Entry 8RHL (X-ray diffraction, 3.20 A resolution); this record covers chains J and X of the 32 polymer chains in the assembly.

# Chain J (and X)
Molecule: Proteasome subunit beta type-4
Source organism: Saccharomyces cerevisiae
Notes: chain X of this document is another copy of the same molecule, construct and numbering; everything in this record applies to it too
UniProtKB: P22141 (PSB4_YEAST); residues 1-198 here = UniProt positions 1-198
Chain sequence (198 residues; row label = number of the first residue in the row):
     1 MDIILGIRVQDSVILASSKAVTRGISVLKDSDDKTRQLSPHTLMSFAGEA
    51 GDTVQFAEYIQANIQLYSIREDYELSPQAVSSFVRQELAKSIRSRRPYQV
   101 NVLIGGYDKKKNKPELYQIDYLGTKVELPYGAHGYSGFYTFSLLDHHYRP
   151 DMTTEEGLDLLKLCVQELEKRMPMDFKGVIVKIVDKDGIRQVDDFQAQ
Disordered / not traced: 196-198
Curated features (UniProtKB/Swiss-Prot):
  - modified residue: Met-1 (N-acetylmethionine), Ser-76 (Phosphoserine)

# Chain J / chain X interface
Contacting residue pairs - 41 pairs, chain J then chain X:
  Thr-22(J) / Pro-173(X)
  Gly-24(J) / Pro-173(X)
  Ile-25(J) / Tyr-135(X)  hydrophobic
  Ile-25(J) / Tyr-139(X)  hydrogen bond (backbone-side chain)
  Ile-25(J) / Arg-171(X)
  Ile-25(J) / Pro-173(X)
  Ser-26(J) / Tyr-139(X)  hydrogen bond
  Ser-26(J) / Arg-171(X)
  Val-27(J) / Lys-170(X)
  Val-27(J) / Arg-171(X)  hydrogen bond (backbone-side chain)
  Val-27(J) / Met-172(X)
  Val-27(J) / Pro-173(X)  hydrophobic
  Leu-28(J) / Arg-171(X)
  Asp-30(J) / Lys-170(X)  salt bridge
  Tyr-135(J) / Ile-25(X)  hydrophobic
  Tyr-139(J) / Ile-25(X)  hydrogen bond (side chain-backbone)
  Tyr-139(J) / Ser-26(X)  hydrogen bond
  Glu-169(J) / Asp-175(X)
  Glu-169(J) / Lys-177(X)  hydrogen bond (backbone-side chain)
  Lys-170(J) / Val-27(X)
  Lys-170(J) / Lys-177(X)  hydrogen bond (backbone-side chain)
  Arg-171(J) / Ile-25(X)
  Arg-171(J) / Ser-26(X)
  Arg-171(J) / Val-27(X)  hydrogen bond (side chain-backbone)
  Arg-171(J) / Leu-28(X)
  Met-172(J) / Val-27(X)
  Pro-173(J) / Thr-22(X)
  Pro-173(J) / Gly-24(X)
  Pro-173(J) / Ile-25(X)
  Pro-173(J) / Val-27(X)  hydrophobic
  Pro-173(J) / Met-174(X)
  Pro-173(J) / Asp-175(X)  hydrogen bond (backbone-backbone)
  Met-174(J) / Pro-173(X)
  Met-174(J) / Met-174(X)  hydrophobic
  Met-174(J) / Asp-175(X)
  Asp-175(J) / Glu-169(X)
  Asp-175(J) / Pro-173(X)  hydrogen bond (backbone-backbone)
  Asp-175(J) / Met-174(X)
  Asp-175(J) / Asp-175(X)
  Lys-177(J) / Glu-169(X)  hydrogen bond (side chain-backbone)
  Lys-177(J) / Lys-170(X)  hydrogen bond (side chain-backbone)
Interface residues without a listed pair, chain J (18 interface residues in all): Phe-138
Interface residues without a listed pair, chain X (18 interface residues in all): Asp-30, Phe-138

# Summary
The chain J/chain X interface involves 18 residues from each chain, with 12 hydrogen bonds and 1 salt bridge.
Polar contacts include Asp-30(J)/Lys-170(X), Ile-25(J)/Tyr-139(X) and Ser-26(J)/Tyr-139(X).
Chain J and chain X are both Proteasome subunit beta type-4 (Saccharomyces cerevisiae); the structure, Yeast
20S proteasome in complex with a linear biarylether epoxyketone (compound 15a), was determined by X-ray
diffraction, deposited together with 8RHJ and 8RHK.
